PDB entry 6RE8 | electron microscopy, 3.80 A resolution | chains T and X of the 31 polymer chains in the assembly

Chain T:
Molecule: ATP synthase subunit alpha
Source organism: Polytomella sp. Pringsheim 198.80
UniProt: A0ZW40 (A0ZW40_9CHLO); numbering as in UniProt (aligned over 1-562)
Amino-acid sequence (562 residues; each row starts with the number of its first residue):
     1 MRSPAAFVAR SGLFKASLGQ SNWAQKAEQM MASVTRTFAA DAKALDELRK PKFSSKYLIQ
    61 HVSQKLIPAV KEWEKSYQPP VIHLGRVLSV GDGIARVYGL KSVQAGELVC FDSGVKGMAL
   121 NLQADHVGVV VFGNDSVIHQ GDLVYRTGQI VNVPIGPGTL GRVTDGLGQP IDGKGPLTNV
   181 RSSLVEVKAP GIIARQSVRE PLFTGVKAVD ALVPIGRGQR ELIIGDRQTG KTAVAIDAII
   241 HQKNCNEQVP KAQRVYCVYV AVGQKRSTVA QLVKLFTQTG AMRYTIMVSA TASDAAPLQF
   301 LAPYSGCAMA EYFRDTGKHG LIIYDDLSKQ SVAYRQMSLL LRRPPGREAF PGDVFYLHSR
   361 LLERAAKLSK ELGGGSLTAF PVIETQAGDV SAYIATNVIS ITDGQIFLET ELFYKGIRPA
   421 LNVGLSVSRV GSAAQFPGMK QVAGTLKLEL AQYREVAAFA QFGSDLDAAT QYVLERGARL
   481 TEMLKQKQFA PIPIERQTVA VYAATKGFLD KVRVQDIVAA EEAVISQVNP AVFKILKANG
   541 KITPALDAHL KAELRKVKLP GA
Not modelled in the structure: 1-39
Sequence notes: conflict Arg266 (Lys in A0ZW40)
Bound ions: Mg2+: Thr232 (together with ATP)
Small-molecule neighbours: ATP (adenosine-5'-triphosphate): Arg227, Gln228, Thr229, Gly230, Lys231, Thr232, Ala233, Asp326, Phe413, Arg418, Pro419, Gln486, Lys487, Gln488

Chain X:
Molecule: ATP synthase subunit beta
Source organism: Polytomella sp. Pringsheim 198.80
Notes: EC 7.1.2.2
UniProt: A0ZW41 (A0ZW41_9CHLO); numbering as in UniProt (aligned over 1-574)
Amino-acid sequence (574 residues; each row starts with the number of its first residue):
     1 MALRYAAGLA KNVVQRQGAS LNIARAFAAE PAPAIDAGYV SQVIGPVVDV RFDGELPSIL
    61 SSLEVEGHSV RLVLEVAQHM GDNTVRCIAM DSTDGLVRGQ KVVDTGSPIK VPVGRGTLGR
   121 IMNVIGEPVD EQGPIDAADI WSIHREAPEF TEQSTEQEIL VTGIKVVDLL APYQRGGKIG
   181 LFGGAGVGKT VLIMELINNV AKAHGGFSVF AGVGERTREG NDLYREMIES GVIKLGAERG
   241 NSKCTLVYGQ MNEPPGARAR VALTGLTVAE YFRDIEGQDV LLFVDNIFRF TQANSEVSAL
   301 LGRIPSAVGY QPTLATDLGG LQERITTTTK GSITSVQAVY VPADDLTDPA PATTFAHLDA
   361 TTVLSRSIAE LGIYPAVDPL DSTSRMLNPN VIGAEHYNVA RGVQKVLQDY KNLQDIIAIL
   421 GMDELSEEDK LTVARARKIQ RFLSQPFQVA EVFTGTPGKY VDLADTISGF QGVLTGKYDD
   481 LPEMAFYMVG DIKEVKEKAD KMAKDIASRK EADNKKVSEE LKDIPSLDKL VSEIKEVVIE
   541 EDDGLEEDFK AEALSSETVV LNEEGKSVPL PKKN
Not modelled in the structure: 1-36
Sequence notes: conflict Ala350 (Gly in A0ZW41), Leu387 (Arg in A0ZW41)

Chain T / chain X interface:
Contacting residue pairs (69; chain T residue first):
  Leu88(T) with Gly81(X)
  Ser89(T) with His79(X); Gly81(X)
  Val90(T) with Ile59(X), hydrophobic; Gln78(X); His79(X), hydrogen bond (backbone-backbone)
  Gly91(T) with Gln78(X)
  Asp92(T) with Gln78(X); Arg303(X), salt bridge
  Asn134(T) with Glu146(X)
  Asp135(T) with Ile59(X)
  Ser136(T) with Ile59(X); Leu60(X)
  Ile138(T) with Ile59(X)
  His139(T) with Pro57(X); Ser58(X), hydrogen bond; His79(X)
  Gln140(T) with Leu56(X); His79(X), hydrogen bond (backbone-side chain); Gly81(X); Asp82(X); Asn83(X), hydrogen bond (side chain-backbone)
  Val163(T) with Phe150(X), hydrophobic
  Ile171(T) with Phe150(X); Thr151(X)
  Asp172(T) with Thr151(X)
  Gly173(T) with Thr151(X)
  Arg227(T) with Phe355(X)
  Gln228(T) with Arg385(X), hydrogen bond
  Lys265(T) with Glu323(X); His357(X); Asp359(X), salt bridge
  Arg266(T) with Pro148(X); Gln153(X); Glu323(X), hydrogen bond (backbone-side chain)
  Ser267(T) with Gln153(X), hydrogen bond; Thr326(X)
  Val269(T) with Phe150(X)
  Ala270(T) with Phe150(X), hydrophobic; Gln153(X); Thr155(X)
  Gln271(T) with Ser154(X); Thr155(X); Glu156(X); Gln157(X)
  Val273(T) with Phe150(X), hydrophobic
  Lys274(T) with Thr155(X), hydrogen bond (side chain-backbone)
  Ala292(T) with Gly319(X); His357(X)
  Ser293(T) with Ala147(X); Glu323(X)
  Asp294(T) with Thr316(X)
  Gln299(T) with Thr316(X)
  Arg335(T) with Ala307(X)
  Gln336(T) with Pro312(X); Thr313(X); Thr316(X), hydrogen bond
  Leu339(T) with Ile304(X), hydrophobic; Ser306(X); Pro312(X), hydrophobic
  Leu340(T) with Arg303(X); Pro312(X), hydrophobic; Thr313(X)
  Arg342(T) with Gly302(X), hydrogen bond (side chain-backbone); Ile304(X)
  Ala349(T) with Ser306(X); Ala307(X)
  Gln386(T) with Thr347(X); Ala352(X)
Also at the interface, not in a pair above, chain T (44 interface residues in all): Ala296, Lys329, Val332, Arg343, Glu348, Glu384, Ala387, Lys487
Also at the interface, not in a pair above, chain X (48 interface residues in all): Glu55, Met80, Thr84, Glu149, Lys178, Pro305, Ala315, Leu346, Ala356, Pro389, Asn390

Summary:
Chain T and chain X form an interface of 44 and 48 residues respectively; the contacts include 10 hydrogen
bonds and 2 salt bridges. Polar contacts include Asp92(T)-Arg303(X), Lys265(T)-Asp359(X) and
His139(T)-Ser58(X). Chain T binds ATP.
Chain T is ATP synthase subunit alpha and chain X is ATP synthase subunit beta, both from Polytomella sp.
Pringsheim 198.80; the structure, Cryo-EM structure of Polytomella F-ATP synthase, Rotary substate 2D,
composite map, was determined by electron microscopy together with 6RD4, 6RD5, 6RD6, 6RD7, 6RD8, 6RD9 and 46
further entries from the same study.
